7BEE - chains A and C of the 4 polymer chains in the assembly; structure by X-ray diffraction, 1.94 A resolution.

# Chain A
Name: Collagen-binding protein
Organism: Canis lupus familiaris
Reference sequence: E2RHY7 (E2RHY7_CANLF); numbering as in UniProt (aligned over 36-418)
Amino-acid sequence (392 residues; numbered 35 to 426; the number before each row is that of its first residue):
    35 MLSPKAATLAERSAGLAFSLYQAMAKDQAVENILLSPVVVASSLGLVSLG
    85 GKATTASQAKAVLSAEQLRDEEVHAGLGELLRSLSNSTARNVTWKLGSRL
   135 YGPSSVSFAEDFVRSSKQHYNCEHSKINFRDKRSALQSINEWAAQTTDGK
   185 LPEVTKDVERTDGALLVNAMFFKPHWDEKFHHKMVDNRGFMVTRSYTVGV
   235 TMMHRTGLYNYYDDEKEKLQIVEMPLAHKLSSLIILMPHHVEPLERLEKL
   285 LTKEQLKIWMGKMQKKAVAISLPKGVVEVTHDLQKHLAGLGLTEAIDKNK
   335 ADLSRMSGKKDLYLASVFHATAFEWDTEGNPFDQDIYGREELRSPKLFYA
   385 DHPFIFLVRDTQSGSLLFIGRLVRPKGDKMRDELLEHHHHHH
Not modelled in the structure: 413-426
Construct notes: initiating methionine (35); expression tag (419-426)

# Chain C
Name: 21er collagen model peptide
Amino-acid sequence (22 residues; each row starts with the number of its first residue; numbering starts at 0):
     0 XPPGPPGPPGPRGFPGPPGPPG
Not modelled in the structure: 21
Modified positions: ACE (acetyl group) at position 0

# Interface between chain A and chain C
Pairs across the interface (16; chain A residue first):
  M218(A) - P4(C)  hydrophobic
  M218(A) - P5(C)
  M218(A) - G6(C)
  M218(A) - P7(C)
  R222(A) - P7(C)
  R222(A) - P8(C)  hydrogen bond (side chain-backbone)
  R222(A) - G9(C)  hydrogen bond (side chain-backbone)
  R222(A) - P10(C)
  H238(A) - P7(C)
  H238(A) - P8(C)
  S305(A) - P8(C)
  Q368(A) - P1(C)
  Y383(A) - G9(C)
  Y383(A) - P10(C)
  Y383(A) - R11(C)
  D385(A) - R11(C)  salt bridge
Interface residues without a listed pair, chain A (13 interface residues in all): H215, D220, T240, L376, L381, H386

# In short
Chain A and chain C form an interface of 13 and 9 residues respectively, with 2 hydrogen bonds and 1 salt
bridge. Polar contacts include D385(A)-R11(C), R222(A)-P8(C) and R222(A)-G9(C).
Here chain A is Collagen-binding protein (Canis lupus familiaris) and chain C is 21er collagen model peptide.
Entry 7BEE (Crystal structure of a Hsp47-collagen peptide complex) was determined by X-ray diffraction,
deposited together with 7BDU and 7BFI.
